PDB entry 7YWX | electron microscopy, 12.00 A resolution (very low resolution: no residue pairs are listed; an interface is given only as per-side residue counts) | chains i and F of the 27 polymer chains in the assembly

# Chain i
Molecule: 171-nt DNA strand
Sequence (171 nucleotides; each row starts with the number of its first residue; numbers below 1 keep their minus sign (DT-73 is residue -73)):
   -73 TCCAAATGTC CAATTCCAGA TACTACAAAA AGAGTGTTTC AAAACTGCTC TATGAAAAGG
   -13 AATGTTCAAC TCTATGAGTT GAATGCAAAC ATCACATAGA AGTTTCTGAG AATGCTTCTG
    47 TCTAGTTTTT ATGTGAACAT ATTCCCGTTT CCAACGAAGG CCTCAAAGCG G
Not modelled in the structure: -73 to -65

# Chain F
Molecule: Histone H4
From: Homo sapiens
UniProtKB: P62805 (H4_HUMAN); residues 0-102 here correspond to UniProt positions 1-103 (UniProt number = residue number + 1)
Sequence (103 residues; row label = number of the first residue in the row; numbering starts at 0):
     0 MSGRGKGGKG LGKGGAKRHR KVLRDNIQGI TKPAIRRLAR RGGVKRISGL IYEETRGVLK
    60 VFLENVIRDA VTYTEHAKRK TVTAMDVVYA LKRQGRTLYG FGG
Not modelled in the structure: 0-21, 102

# Interface between chain i and chain F
At this resolution (12 A) residue pairs are not listed: 5 residues of chain i and 10 of chain F lie at the interface.

# Overview
5 residues of chain i and 10 residues of chain F are in contact.
Chain i is a 171-nt DNA strand and chain F is Histone H4 (Homo sapiens); the structure, Structure of the human
CCAN CENP-A alpha-satellite complex, was determined by electron microscopy (same publication as 7PB4, 7PB8,
7PII, 7PKN, 7R5R, 7R5S, 7R5V and 7YYH).
